5U4M - chains A and B; structure by X-ray diffraction, 2.50 A resolution.

== Chain A ==
Protein: Ricin
Source organism: Ricinus communis
Notes: EC 3.2.2.22
Reference sequence: P02879 (RICI_RICCO); residues 5-259 here correspond to UniProt positions 40-294 (UniProt number = residue number + 35)
Amino-acid sequence (255 residues; row label = number of the first residue in the row):
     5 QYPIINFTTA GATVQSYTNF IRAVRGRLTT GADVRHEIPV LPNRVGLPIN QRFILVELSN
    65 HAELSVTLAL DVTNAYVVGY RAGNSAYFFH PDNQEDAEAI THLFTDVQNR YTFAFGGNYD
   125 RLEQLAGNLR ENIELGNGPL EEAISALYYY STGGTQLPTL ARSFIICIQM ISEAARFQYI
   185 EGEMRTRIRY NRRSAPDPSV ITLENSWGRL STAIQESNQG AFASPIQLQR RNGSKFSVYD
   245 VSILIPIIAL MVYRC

== Chain B ==
Protein: V1C7 VHH antibody
Source organism: Vicugna pacos
Notes: antibody fragment or engineered binder
Amino-acid sequence (129 residues; numbered -1 to 127; the number before each row is that of its first residue; numbers below 1 keep their minus sign (Asn-1 is residue -1)):
    -1 NAQVQLVESG GGLVQPGGSL RLSCVASEFS RFTLDYYAIG WFRQAPGKER EGLSSISSSS
    59 DGFTSYSDSV KGRFTISRDN AKNTVYLQMN SLKPEDTAVY YCAARLGGWA SFSPQEYDYW
   119 GQGTQVTVS
Disulfide bonds: Cys22-Cys100

== Chain A / chain B interface ==
Contacting residue pairs (34; chain A residue first):
  His65(A) - Tyr34(B)  hydrogen bond
  Ala66(A) - Phe30(B)
  Ala66(A) - Leu104(B)  hydrophobic
  Ala66(A) - Gly105(B)
  Glu67(A) - Phe30(B)
  Leu68(A) - Leu104(B)
  Glu138(A) - Phe61(B)
  Gly142(A) - Ser57(B)
  Glu145(A) - Ser56(B)  hydrogen bond
  Glu145(A) - Ser57(B)  hydrogen bond (side chain-backbone)
  Glu145(A) - Gly105(B)
  Glu146(A) - Ser55(B)  hydrogen bond
  Glu146(A) - Ser57(B)
  Glu146(A) - Trp107(B)
  Ser149(A) - Gly105(B)  hydrogen bond (side chain-backbone)
  Ser149(A) - Trp107(B)
  Ala150(A) - Trp107(B)  hydrophobic
  Tyr153(A) - Arg103(B)
  Tyr153(A) - Leu104(B)  hydrogen bond (side chain-backbone)
  Gly158(A) - Arg103(B)  hydrogen bond (backbone-side chain)
  Gly158(A) - Gln113(B)
  Gly158(A) - Glu114(B)
  Thr159(A) - Trp107(B)
  Thr159(A) - Glu114(B)
  Gln160(A) - Ser111(B)
  Gln160(A) - Gln113(B)
  Gln160(A) - Glu114(B)  hydrogen bond (backbone-side chain)
  Thr163(A) - Trp107(B)
  Thr163(A) - Glu114(B)  hydrogen bond
  Asn195(A) - Ser58(B)
  Asn195(A) - Asp59(B)
  Arg197(A) - Ser57(B)  hydrogen bond
  Arg197(A) - Asp59(B)  salt bridge
  Arg197(A) - Phe61(B)
Interface residues without a listed pair, chain B (16 interface residues in all): Asp116
From the paper, about this interface:
  - residue pairs: Ser55(B)-Glu146(A), Asp59(B)-Arg197(A), Glu114(B)-Gln160(A), Glu114(B)-Thr163(A)
  - epitope / paratope residues, chain A: Val60(A), Tyr152(A)

== Summary ==
17 residues of chain A face 16 of chain B across their interface; the contacts include 10 hydrogen bonds and 1
salt bridge. Polar contacts include Arg197(A)-Asp59(B), His65(A)-Tyr34(B) and Glu145(A)-Ser56(B). The paper
describes contacts between Ser55(B) and Glu146(A), Asp59(B) and Arg197(A) and Glu114(B) and Gln160(A) among
others. From the paper: epitope/paratope residues Val60(A) and Tyr152(A).
Chain A is Ricin (Ricinus communis) and chain B is V1C7 VHH antibody (Vicugna pacos); the structure,
RTA-V1C7-G29R-no_salt, was determined by X-ray diffraction together with 5U4L from the same study.
